Entry 9EU1 (X-ray diffraction, 1.92 A resolution); this record covers chains A and B.

[Chain A (and B)]
Name: Alpha-L-fucosidase
From: Bacteroides fragilis
Notes: chain B of this document is another copy of the same molecule, construct and numbering; everything in this record applies to it too
Reference sequence: D1JSC1 (D1JSC1_BACFG); residue numbers follow UniProt; this construct covers 21-434
Amino-acid sequence (423 residues; row label = number of the first residue in the row):
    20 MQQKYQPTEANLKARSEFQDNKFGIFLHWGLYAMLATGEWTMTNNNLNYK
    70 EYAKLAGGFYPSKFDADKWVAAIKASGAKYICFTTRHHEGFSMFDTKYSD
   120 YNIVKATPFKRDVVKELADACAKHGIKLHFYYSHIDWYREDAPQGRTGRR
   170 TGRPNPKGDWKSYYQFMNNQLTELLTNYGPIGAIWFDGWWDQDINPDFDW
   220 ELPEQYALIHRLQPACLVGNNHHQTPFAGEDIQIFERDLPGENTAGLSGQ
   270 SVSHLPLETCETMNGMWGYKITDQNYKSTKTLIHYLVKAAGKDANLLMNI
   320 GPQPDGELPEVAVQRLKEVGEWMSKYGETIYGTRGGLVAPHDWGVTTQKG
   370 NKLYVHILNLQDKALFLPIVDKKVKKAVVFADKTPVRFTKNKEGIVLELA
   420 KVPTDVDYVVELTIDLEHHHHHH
Unresolved in the structure: 20, 435-442 (chain B: 20-22, 435-442)
Construct notes: initiating methionine (20); expression tag (435-442)
Bound ions: Na+: Tyr197, Pro199

[How chain A and chain B interact]
Residue-residue contacts (10):
  Gln25(A) - Ala141(B)
  Gln25(A) - Lys142(B)
  Glu28(A) - Gly144(B)
  His229(A) - Pro199(B)
  Arg230(A) - Leu194(B)
  Arg230(A) - Thr195(B)  hydrogen bond (side chain-backbone)
  Arg230(A) - Gly198(B)
  Arg230(A) - Gln232(B)
  Leu231(A) - Leu231(B)
  Pro233(A) - Pro199(B)  hydrophobic
Other interface residues (no listed pair), chain A (9 interface residues in all): Lys23, Pro26, Thr27
Other interface residues (no listed pair), chain B (12 interface residues in all): Lys93, Asp138, His143

[Overview]
The interface between chain A and chain B involves 9 residues on one side and 12 on the other, with 1 hydrogen
bond. The hydrogen-bonded pair is Arg230(A)-Thr195(B). The Na+ site is built by Tyr197(A) and Pro199(A).
Both chains are Alpha-L-fucosidase (Bacteroides fragilis). Entry 9EU1 (GH29A alpha-L-fucosidase) was
determined by X-ray diffraction together with 9EU2, 9EU3 and 9EU4 from the same study.
